Entry 4QZ4 (X-ray diffraction, 3.00 A resolution); this record covers chains L and M of the 28 polymer chains in the assembly.

== Chain L ==
Protein: Proteasome subunit beta type-6
Source organism: Saccharomyces cerevisiae
Notes: EC 3.4.25.1
Reference sequence: P23724 (PSB6_YEAST); residues 1-222 here correspond to UniProt positions 20-241 (UniProt number = residue number + 19)
Amino-acid sequence (222 residues; each row starts with the number of its first residue):
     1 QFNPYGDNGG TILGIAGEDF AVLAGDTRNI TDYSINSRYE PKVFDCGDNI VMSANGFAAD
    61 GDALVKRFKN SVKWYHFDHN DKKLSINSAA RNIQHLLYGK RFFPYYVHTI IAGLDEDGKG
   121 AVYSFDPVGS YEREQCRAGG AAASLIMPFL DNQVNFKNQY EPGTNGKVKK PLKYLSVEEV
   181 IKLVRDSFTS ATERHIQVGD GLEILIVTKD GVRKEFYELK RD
Metal / ion sites: Mg2+: Asp222 (shared with 3 residues of chain V)
Ligand contacts: 04C (1,2,4-trideoxy-4-methyl-2-{[N-(morpholin-4-ylacetyl)-L-alanyl-O-methyl-L-tyrosyl]amino}-1-phenyl-D-xylitol): Arg101, Asp126, Pro127, Val128

== Chain M ==
Protein: Proteasome subunit beta type-7
Source organism: Saccharomyces cerevisiae
Notes: EC 3.4.25.1
Reference sequence: P30657 (PSB7_YEAST); residues -12 to 233 here correspond to UniProt positions 21-266 (UniProt number = residue number + 33)
Amino-acid sequence (246 residues; row label = number of the first residue in the row; numbers below 1 keep their minus sign (Thr-12 is residue -12)):
   -12 TQIANAGASP MVNTQQPIVT GTSVISMKYD NGVIIAADNL GSYGSLLRFN GVERLIPVGD
    48 NTVVGISGDI SDMQHIERLL KDLVTENAYD NPLADAEEAL EPSYIFEYLA TVMYQRRSKM
   108 NPLWNAIIVA GVQSNGDQFL RYVNLLGVTY SSPTLATGFG AHMANPLLRK VVDRESDIPK
   168 TTVQVAEEAI VNAMRVLYYR DARSSRNFSL AIIDKNTGLT FKKNLQVENM KWDFAKDIKG
   228 YGTQKI
Unresolved in the structure: -12 to 0, 226-233

== Chain L / chain M interface ==
Contacting residue pairs (40; chain L residue first):
  Gln1(L) with Thr1(M), hydrogen bond
  Phe2(L) with Thr1(M); Met107(M); Pro109(M), hydrophobic; Leu132(M), hydrophobic; Leu133(M), hydrophobic
  Asn3(L) with Leu133(M)
  Pro4(L) with Arg104(M), hydrogen bond (backbone-side chain); Met107(M), hydrophobic; Leu133(M)
  Tyr5(L) with Arg104(M)
  Asn8(L) with Val135(M)
  Asn29(L) with Tyr137(M)
  Ser34(L) with His149(M), hydrogen bond
  Ile35(L) with Arg156(M), hydrogen bond (backbone-side chain)
  Asn36(L) with Tyr137(M), hydrogen bond; Ser139(M); Arg156(M)
  Ser37(L) with Ser138(M), hydrogen bond (side chain-backbone)
  Glu40(L) with Arg128(M), salt bridge; Tyr137(M); Ser138(M), hydrogen bond (side chain-backbone)
  Phe57(L) with Arg104(M); Leu133(M); Val135(M), hydrophobic
  Ala59(L) with Tyr101(M); Leu133(M); Gly134(M); Val135(M)
  Asp60(L) with Tyr101(M), hydrogen bond; Arg104(M), salt bridge
  Asp62(L) with Thr136(M), hydrogen bond
  Ala63(L) with Tyr101(M)
  Lys66(L) with Glu94(M), salt bridge
  Phe103(L) with Arg104(M); Ser105(M)
  Tyr105(L) with Tyr101(M)
  Glu218(L) with Arg161(M), salt bridge
  Arg221(L) with Asp160(M), salt bridge; Arg161(M)
Interface residues without a listed pair, chain L (24 interface residues in all): Gly6, Tyr39
Interface residues without a listed pair, chain M (23 interface residues in all): Trp111, Leu142, Ala148

== In short ==
24 residues of chain L face 23 of chain M across their interface, with 9 hydrogen bonds and 5 salt bridges.
Polar contacts include Glu40(L)-Arg128(M), Asp60(L)-Arg104(M) and Lys66(L)-Glu94(M). Ligands of chain L:
compound 04C.
Here chain L is Proteasome subunit beta type-6 and chain M is Proteasome subunit beta type-7, both from
Saccharomyces cerevisiae. Entry 4QZ4 (yCP beta5-A49S mutant in complex with the epoxyketone inhibitor ONX
0914) was determined by X-ray diffraction (same publication as 4QUX, 4QUY, 4QV0, 4QV1, 4QV3, 4QV4 and 42
further entries).
